PDB entry 5TGV | X-ray diffraction, 2.97 A resolution | chains B and D of the 6 polymer chains in the assembly

# Chain B (and D)
Molecule: Hemagglutinin HA2 chain
Source organism: Influenza A virus
Notes: chain D of this document is another copy of the same molecule, construct and numbering; everything in this record applies to it too
UniProtKB: A0A0J9X253 (A0A0J9X253_9INFA); residue numbers follow UniProt; this construct covers 2-174
Amino-acid sequence (180 residues; each row starts with the number of its first residue):
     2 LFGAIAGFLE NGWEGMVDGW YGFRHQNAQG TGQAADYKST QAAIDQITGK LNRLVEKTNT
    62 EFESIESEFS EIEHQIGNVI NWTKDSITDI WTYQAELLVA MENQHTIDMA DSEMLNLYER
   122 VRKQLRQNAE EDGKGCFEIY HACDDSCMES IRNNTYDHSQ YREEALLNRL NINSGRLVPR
Unresolved in the structure: 173-181 (chain D: 58-60, 173-181)
Sequence notes: expression tag (175-181)
Disulfide bonds: Cys144-Cys148

# Interface between chain B and chain D
Residue-residue contacts (48):
  Leu2(B) - Phe3(D)
  Leu2(B) - Ser113(D)  hydrogen bond (backbone-side chain)
  Leu2(B) - Glu114(D)
  Leu2(B) - Asn117(D)
  Phe3(B) - Phe3(D)  hydrophobic
  Gly4(B) - Asn117(D)
  Phe9(B) - Lys124(D)
  Gln76(B) - Ile73(D)
  Gln76(B) - Ile77(D)
  Ile77(B) - Ile77(D)  hydrophobic
  Asn79(B) - Glu64(D)
  Asn79(B) - Ile66(D)
  Val80(B) - Ile81(D)  hydrophobic
  Trp83(B) - Glu64(D)
  Trp83(B) - Ile66(D)  hydrophobic
  Trp83(B) - Lys85(D)
  Thr84(B) - Thr84(D)
  Asp86(B) - Phe63(D)
  Ser87(B) - Phe63(D)
  Ile88(B) - Ile88(D)  hydrophobic
  Asp90(B) - Thr61(D)  hydrogen bond
  Asp90(B) - Phe63(D)
  Ile91(B) - Ile88(D)  hydrophobic
  Ile91(B) - Ile91(D)  hydrophobic
  Ile91(B) - Trp92(D)
  Tyr94(B) - Trp92(D)  hydrophobic
  Tyr94(B) - Gln95(D)
  Tyr94(B) - Leu99(D)
  Gln95(B) - Gln95(D)
  Leu98(B) - Arg54(D)
  Leu98(B) - Leu99(D)  hydrophobic
  Met102(B) - Met102(D)  hydrophobic
  Gln105(B) - His106(D)
  Tyr119(B) - Lys124(D)
  Glu131(B) - Arg127(D)  salt bridge
  Glu131(B) - Gln128(D)
  Glu131(B) - Arg163(D)  salt bridge
  Glu132(B) - Arg123(D)  salt bridge
  Glu132(B) - Arg127(D)
  Asp133(B) - Lys124(D)
  Asp133(B) - Arg127(D)
  Gly134(B) - Lys124(D)
  Glu139(B) - Arg127(D)  salt bridge
  Tyr141(B) - Arg127(D)  hydrogen bond
  Tyr141(B) - Arg163(D)
  Arg170(B) - Gln128(D)  hydrogen bond
  Arg170(B) - Arg163(D)  hydrogen bond (backbone-side chain)
  Leu171(B) - Leu167(D)  hydrophobic
Also at the interface, not in a pair above, chain D (28 interface residues in all): Gln47

# Summary
29 residues of chain B and 28 residues of chain D are in contact, with 5 hydrogen bonds and 4 salt bridges.
Polar pairs include Glu131(B)-Arg127(D), Glu131(B)-Arg163(D) and Glu132(B)-Arg123(D).
Both chains are Hemagglutinin HA2 chain (Influenza A virus). Entry 5TGV (Crystal structure of H10
hemagglutinin mutant (K158aA-D193T-Q226L-G228S) from Jiangxi-Donghu (2013) H10N8 influenza virus in complex
with ...) was determined by X-ray diffraction (same publication as 5TGO, 5TGU, 5TH0, 5TH1, 5THB, 5THC and
5THF).
